PDB entry 4JR1 | X-ray diffraction, 2.15 A resolution | chains B and D of the 4 polymer chains in the assembly

Chain B:
Protein: Procaspase-7
From: Homo sapiens
Notes: EC 3.4.22.60; fragment: protease domain
UniProtKB: P55210 (CASP7_HUMAN); numbering as in UniProt (aligned over 57-303)
Amino-acid sequence (250 residues; row label = number of the first residue in the row):
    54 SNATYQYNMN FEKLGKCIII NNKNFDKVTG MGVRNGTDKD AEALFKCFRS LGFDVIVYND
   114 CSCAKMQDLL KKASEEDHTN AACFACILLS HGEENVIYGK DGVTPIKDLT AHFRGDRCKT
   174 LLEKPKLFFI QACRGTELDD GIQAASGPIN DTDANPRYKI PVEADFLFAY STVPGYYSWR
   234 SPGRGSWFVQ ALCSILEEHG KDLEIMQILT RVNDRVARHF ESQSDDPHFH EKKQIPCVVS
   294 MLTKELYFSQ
Not modelled in the structure: 54-55, 193-211, 303
Sequence notes: expression tag (54-56); engineered mutation Ala-198 (Asp in P55210)
UniProt features mapped onto this chain:
  - region: Lys-76 to Arg-87 (Loop L1), Arg-187 to Gln-196 (Loop L2), Val-226 to Gly-238 (Loop L3), Glu-274 to Ile-288 (Loop L4)
  - active site: His-144, Cys-186
  - site (Involved in allosteric regulation): Arg-187, Tyr-223
  - modified residue: Thr-173 (Phosphothreonine), Arg-233 (Microbial infection: ADP-riboxanated arginine), Ser-239 (Phosphoserine)
  - mutagenesis: Thr-173 (T173A: Abolished phosphorylation by PAK2; when associated with A-30 and A-239), Cys-186 (C186A: Abolished thiol protease activity), Arg-187 (R187K: Does not significantly affect thiol protease catalytic efficiency; R187M/A/G: Reduced thiol protease catalytic efficiency; R187W/N: Strongly reduced thiol protease catalytic efficiency), Asp-192 (D192A: Strongly reduced thiol protease activity), Ile-195 to Asp-206 (In mutant II; prevents cleavage of loop L2 region; retains significant thiol protease activity), Ile-195 to Gly-200 (In mutant III; prevents cleavage of loop L2 region; abolished thiol protease activity), Asp-206 (D206A: Reduced cleavage and activation by initiator caspases. Abolished cleavage and activation by initiator caspases; when associated with A-198), Tyr-223 (Y223A/F/W/D/E: Does not significantly affect thiol protease catalytic efficiency), Tyr-229 (Y229W: Strongly reduced thiol protease catalytic efficiency), Tyr-230 to Ser-234 (In esCasp-7 V3 mutant; promotes specificity toward alternate peptides with VEID, YVAD, WEHD, LETD or LEHD sequence; when associated with C-276. In esCasp-7 V4 mutant ...), Trp-232 to Ser-234 (In dsCasp-7 mutant; unable to cleave DEVD and VEID peptides; when associated with F-276), Arg-233 (R233A: Abolished ADP-riboxanation by C.violaceum CopC), 3 further mutagenesis entries in UniProt
Disulfide bonds: Cys-100/Cys-246

Chain D:
Protein: Ac-DEVD-CMK
Amino-acid sequence (6 residues; numbered 1 to 6; the number before each row is that of its first residue):
     1 XDEVDX
Modified / non-standard residues: ACE (acetyl group) at position 1; Asp-5 ((3s)-3-amino-4,4-dihydroxybutanoic acid; AKZ); 0QE (chloromethane) at position 6

How chain B and chain D interact:
Contacting residue pairs (28; chain B residue first):
  Val-86(B) / Glu-3(D)
  Arg-87(B) / Asp-5(D)
  Ser-143(B) / Asp-5(D)
  His-144(B) / Val-4(D)
  His-144(B) / Asp-5(D)
  His-144(B) / 0QE_6(D)
  Gly-145(B) / Asp-5(D)  hydrogen bond (backbone-backbone)
  Gln-184(B) / Asp-5(D)
  Ala-185(B) / Asp-5(D)
  Cys-186(B) / Asp-5(D)  covalent bond
  Cys-186(B) / 0QE_6(D)
  Tyr-230(B) / Val-4(D)  hydrophobic
  Ser-231(B) / Val-4(D)
  Ser-231(B) / Asp-5(D)  hydrogen bond (backbone-backbone)
  Trp-232(B) / Asp-2(D)
  Trp-232(B) / Glu-3(D)
  Trp-232(B) / Val-4(D)  hydrophobic
  Arg-233(B) / Glu-3(D)  salt bridge
  Arg-233(B) / Val-4(D)  hydrogen bond (side chain-backbone)
  Arg-233(B) / Asp-5(D)
  Ser-234(B) / Asp-2(D)
  Pro-235(B) / ACE_1(D)
  Pro-235(B) / Glu-3(D)
  Trp-240(B) / Asp-2(D)
  Glu-274(B) / Asp-2(D)
  Ser-275(B) / Asp-2(D)
  Gln-276(B) / ACE_1(D)
  Gln-276(B) / Asp-2(D)  hydrogen bond (backbone-side chain)
Also at the interface, not in a pair above, chain B (19 interface residues in all): Asn-88

In short:
Chain B and chain D form an interface of 19 and 6 residues respectively, with 1 covalent bond, 4 hydrogen
bonds and 1 salt bridge. Polar pairs include Arg-233(B)/Glu-3(D), Arg-233(B)/Val-4(D) and Gln-276(B)/Asp-2(D).
Here chain B is Procaspase-7 (Homo sapiens) and chain D is Ac-DEVD-CMK. Entry 4JR1 (Human procaspase-7 bound
to Ac-DEVD-CMK) was determined by X-ray diffraction (same publication as 4JQY, 4JQZ, 4JR0 and 4JR2).
